Entry 4UAG (X-ray diffraction, 1.66 A resolution); this record covers chain A.

[Chain A]
Name: Udp-N-acetylmuramoyl-L-alanine:d-glutamate ligase
Source organism: Escherichia coli
Notes: EC 6.3.2.9
Reference sequence: P14900 (MURD_ECOLI); residues 1-437 here correspond to UniProt positions 2-438 (UniProt number = residue number + 1)
Chain sequence (437 residues; row label = number of the first residue in the row):
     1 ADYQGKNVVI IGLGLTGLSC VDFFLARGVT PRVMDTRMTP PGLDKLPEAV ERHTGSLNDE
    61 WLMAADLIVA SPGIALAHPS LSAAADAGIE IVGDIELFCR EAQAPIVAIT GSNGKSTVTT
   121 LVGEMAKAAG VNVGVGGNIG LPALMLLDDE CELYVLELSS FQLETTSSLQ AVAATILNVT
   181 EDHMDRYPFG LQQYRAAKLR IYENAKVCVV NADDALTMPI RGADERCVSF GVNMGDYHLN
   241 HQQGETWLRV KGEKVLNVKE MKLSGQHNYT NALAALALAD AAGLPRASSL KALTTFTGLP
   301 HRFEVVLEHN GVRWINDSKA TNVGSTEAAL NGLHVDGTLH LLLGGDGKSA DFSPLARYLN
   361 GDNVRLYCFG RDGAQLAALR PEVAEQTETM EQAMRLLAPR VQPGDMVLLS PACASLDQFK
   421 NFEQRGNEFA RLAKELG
Disordered / not traced: 221-225, 242-244
Modified / non-standard residues: Lys-198 (lysine nz-carboxylic acid; KCX)
Disulfides: Cys-208/Cys-227
Small-molecule neighbours: UAG (uridine-5'-diphosphate-N-acetylmuramoyl-L-alanine-D-glutamate): Ile-11, Gly-12, Gly-14, Leu-15, Thr-16, Gly-17, Asp-35, Thr-36, Arg-37, Leu-57, Ser-71, Pro-72, Gly-73, Ile-74, Gly-137, Asn-138, Ile-139, Gly-140, Pro-142, Ser-159, Phe-161, Gln-162, His-183, Thr-321, Lys-348, Ala-414, Ser-415, Leu-416, Asn-421, Phe-422, Arg-425
UniProt features mapped onto this chain:
  - binding site (ATP): Gly-111 to Thr-117

[Overview]
Ligands of chain A: compound UAG. From UniProt: 7 ATP-binding residues.
Chain A is Udp-N-acetylmuramoyl-L-alanine:d-glutamate ligase (Escherichia coli); the structure,
Udp-N-acetylmuramoyl-L-alanine:d-glutamate ligase, was determined by X-ray diffraction together with 3UAG from
the same study.
